Entry 9GUX (electron microscopy, 3.30 A resolution); this record covers chains A and Q of the 31 polymer chains in the assembly.

Chain A:
Molecule: 16S ribosomal RNA
From: Escherichia coli K-12
Sequence (1542 nucleotides; row label = number of the first residue in the row):
     1 AAAUUGAAGA GUUUGAUCAU GGCUCAGAUU GAACGCUGGC GGCAGGCCUA ACACAUGCAA
    61 GUCGAACGGU AACAGGAAGA AGCUUGCUUC UUUGCUGACG AGUGGCGGAC GGGUGAGUAA
   121 UGUCUGGGAA ACUGCCUGAU GGAGGGGGAU AACUACUGGA AACGGUAGCU AAUACCGCAU
   181 AACGUCGCAA GACCAAAGAG GGGUACCUUC GGGCCUCUUG CCAUCGGAUG UGCCCAGAUG
   241 GGAUUAGCUA GUAGGUGGGG UAACGGCUCA CCUAGGCGAC GAUCCCUAGC UGGUCUGAGA
   301 GGAUGACCAG CCACACUGGA ACUGAGACAC GGUCCAGACU CCUACGGGAG GCAGCAGUGG
   361 GGAAUAUUGC ACAAUGGGCG CAAGCCUGAU GCAGCCAUGC CGCGUGUAUG AAGAAGGCCU
   421 UCGGGUUGUA AAGUACUUUC AGCGGGGAGG AAGGGAGUAA AGUUAAUACC UUUGCUCAUU
   481 GACGUUACCC GCAGAAGAAG CACCGGCUAA CUCCGUGCCA GCAGCCXCGG UAAUACGGAG
   541 GGUGCAAGCG UUAAUCGGAA UUACUGGGCG UAAAGCGCAC GCAGGCGGUU UGUUAAGUCA
   601 GAUGUGAAAU CCCCGGGCUC AACCUGGGAA CUGCAUCUGA UACUGGCAAG CUUGAGUCUC
   661 GUAGAGGGGG GUAGAAUUCC AGGUGUAGCG GUGAAAUGCG UAGAGAUCUG GAGGAAUACC
   721 GGUGGCGAAG GCGGCCCCCU GGACGAAGAC UGACGCUCAG GUGCGAAAGC GUGGGGAGCA
   781 AACAGGAUUA GAUACCCUGG UAGUCCACGC CGUAAACGAU GUCGACUUGG AGGUUGUGCC
   841 CUUGAGGCGU GGCUUCCGGA GCUAACGCGU UAAGUCGACC GCCUGGGGAG UACGGCCGCA
   901 AGGUUAAAAC UCAAAUGAAU UGACGGGGGC CCGCACAAGC GGUGGAGCAU GUGGUUUAAU
   961 UCGAUGXAAC GCGAAGAACC UUACCUGGUC UUGACAUCCA CGGAAGUUUU CAGAGAUGAG
  1021 AAUGUGCCUU CGGGAACCGU GAGACAGGUG CUGCAUGGCU GUCGUCAGCU CGUGUUGUGA
  1081 AAUGUUGGGU UAAGUCCCGC AACGAGCGCA ACCCUUAUCC UUUGUUGCCA GCGGUCCGGC
  1141 CGGGAACUCA AAGGAGACUG CCAGUGAUAA ACUGGAGGAA GGUGGGGAUG ACGUCAAGUC
  1201 AUCAUGGCCC UUACGACCAG GGCUACACAC GUGCUACAAU GGCGCAUACA AAGAGAAGCG
  1261 ACCUCGCGAG AGCAAGCGGA CCUCAUAAAG UGCGUCGUAG UCCGGAUUGG AGUCUGCAAC
  1321 UCGACUCCAU GAAGUCGGAA UCGCUAGUAA UCGUGGAUCA GAAUGCCACG GUGAAUACGU
  1381 UCCCGGGCCU UGUACACACC GCCCGUCACA CCAUGGGAGU GGGUUGCAAA AGAAGUAGGU
  1441 AGCUUAACCU UCGGGAGGGC GCUUACCACU UUGUGAUUCA UGACUGGGGU GAAGUCGUAA
  1501 CAAGGUAACC GUAGGGGAAC CUGCGGUUGG AUCACCUCCU UA
Disordered / not traced: 1436-1465
Modified residues: PSU (pseudouridine-5'-monophosphate) at position 516, G7M (N7-methyl-guanosine-5'-monophosphate) at position 527, 2MG (2N-methylguanosine-5'-monophosphate) at position 966, 5MC (5-methylcytidine-5'-monophosphate) at position 967, 2MG (2N-methylguanosine-5'-monophosphate) at position 1207, 2MG (2N-methylguanosine-5'-monophosphate) at position 1516, MA6 (6N-dimethyladenosine-5'-monophoshate) at position 1518, MA6 (6N-dimethyladenosine-5'-monophoshate) at position 1519
Ion coordination: Mg2+ site 1 near G21 (its only coordinating residue here); Mg2+ site 2 near C48 (its only coordinating residue here); Mg2+ site 3 near A53 (its only coordinating residue here); Mg2+ site 4 near A59 (its only coordinating residue here); Mg2+ site 5 near G100 (its only coordinating residue here); Mg2+ site 6 near G104 (its only coordinating residue here); Mg2+ site 7: A109, G331; Mg2+ site 8 near G111 (its only coordinating residue here); Mg2+ site 9: G115, G289; Mg2+ site 10: A116, G117, G289; Mg2+ site 11 near G145 (its only coordinating residue here); Mg2+ site 12 near A171 (its only coordinating residue here); 70 more Mg2+ sites not listed

Chain Q:
Protein: 30S ribosomal protein S16
From: Escherichia coli K-12
UniProt: P0A7T3 (RS16_ECOLI); residues 1-82 here = UniProt positions 1-82
Sequence (82 residues; numbered 1 to 82; the number before each row is that of its first residue):
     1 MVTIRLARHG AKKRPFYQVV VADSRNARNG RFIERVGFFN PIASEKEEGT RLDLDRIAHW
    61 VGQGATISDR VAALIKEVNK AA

Interface between chain A and chain Q:
Contacting residue pairs - 72 pairs, chain A then chain Q:
  C43(A) - Ala11(Q)  phosphate contact
  C43(A) - Lys12(Q)  phosphate contact
  A44(A) - Ala11(Q)  phosphate contact
  A44(A) - Lys12(Q)  hydrogen bond to the phosphate
  C110(A) - Arg25(Q)  hydrogen bond to the sugar
  G111(A) - Arg25(Q)  sugar contact
  G112(A) - Ala27(Q)  phosphate contact
  G134(A) - Arg25(Q)  hydrogen bond to the base
  C135(A) - Met1(Q)  hydrogen bond to the base
  C136(A) - Met1(Q)  base contact
  C136(A) - Gly64(Q)  hydrogen bond to the sugar
  U137(A) - Gly64(Q)  sugar contact
  G227(A) - Gln63(Q)  hydrogen bond to the sugar
  A228(A) - Met1(Q)  base contact
  A228(A) - Trp60(Q)  sugar contact
  A228(A) - Gln63(Q)  sugar contact
  U229(A) - Asp23(Q)  hydrogen bond to the sugar
  U229(A) - Ile33(Q)  sugar contact
  U229(A) - Trp60(Q)  phosphate contact
  G230(A) - Arg25(Q)  hydrogen bond to the sugar
  G230(A) - Arg31(Q)  salt bridge to the phosphate
  A309(A) - Asn29(Q)  sugar contact
  A309(A) - Gly30(Q)  phosphate contact
  A309(A) - Arg31(Q)  phosphate contact
  G310(A) - Gly30(Q)  phosphate contact
  G310(A) - Arg31(Q)  hydrogen bond to the phosphate
  C311(A) - Arg31(Q)  salt bridge to the phosphate
  A374(A) - Tyr17(Q)  hydrogen bond to the sugar
  A374(A) - Arg70(Q)  hydrogen bond to the phosphate
  U375(A) - Leu6(Q)  hydrogen bond to the sugar
  U375(A) - Tyr17(Q)  sugar contact
  U375(A) - Arg28(Q)  hydrogen bond to the base
  U375(A) - Arg70(Q)  salt bridge to the phosphate
  G376(A) - Arg5(Q)  phosphate contact
  G376(A) - Leu6(Q)  phosphate contact
  G376(A) - Arg28(Q)  sugar contact
  G376(A) - Ser68(Q)  hydrogen bond to the phosphate
  G376(A) - Asp69(Q)  phosphate contact
  G377(A) - Thr3(Q)  phosphate contact
  G377(A) - Ser24(Q)  sugar contact
  U390(A) - Arg28(Q)  hydrogen bond to the sugar
  G391(A) - Arg8(Q)  phosphate contact
  C392(A) - Arg8(Q)  salt bridge to the phosphate
  C392(A) - Lys12(Q)  phosphate contact
  C392(A) - Lys13(Q)  hydrogen bond to the phosphate
  A393(A) - Lys12(Q)  salt bridge to the phosphate
  G449(A) - Ile42(Q)  sugar contact
  G450(A) - Lys13(Q)  base contact
  G450(A) - Pro15(Q)  sugar contact
  G450(A) - Pro41(Q)  sugar contact
  A451(A) - Arg70(Q)  salt bridge to the phosphate
  A452(A) - Arg70(Q)  sugar contact
  A452(A) - Ala73(Q)  sugar contact
  G453(A) - Lys76(Q)  salt bridge to the phosphate
  G474(A) - Lys80(Q)  salt bridge to the phosphate
  C483(A) - Lys13(Q)  hydrogen bond to the base
  A608(A) - Phe32(Q)  sugar contact
  G616(A) - Glu47(Q)  hydrogen bond to the sugar
  G617(A) - Arg14(Q)  hydrogen bond to the sugar
  G617(A) - Ser44(Q)  hydrogen bond to the phosphate
  G617(A) - Glu47(Q)  sugar contact
  C618(A) - Arg14(Q)  hydrogen bond to the sugar
  C623(A) - Ala11(Q)  sugar contact
  C624(A) - Gly10(Q)  phosphate contact
  U625(A) - His9(Q)  phosphate contact
  U625(A) - Gly10(Q)  phosphate contact
  U625(A) - Phe16(Q)  phosphate contact
  G626(A) - Gln18(Q)  hydrogen bond to the phosphate
  G626(A) - Arg35(Q)  salt bridge to the phosphate
  G626(A) - Arg51(Q)  hydrogen bond to the phosphate
  G627(A) - Arg35(Q)  salt bridge to the phosphate
  G627(A) - Arg51(Q)  salt bridge to the phosphate
Also at the interface, not in a pair above, chain A (43 interface residues in all): U231, G378, G484
Also at the interface, not in a pair above, chain Q (43 interface residues in all): Val2, Phe38, Thr66

Summary:
Chain A and chain Q each contribute 43 residues to their interface, with 23 hydrogen bonds and 11 salt
bridges. Among the polar pairs are G134(A)-Arg25(Q), C135(A)-Met1(Q) and U375(A)-Arg28(Q). The Mg2+ site 7 is
built by A109(A) and G331(A).
Chain A is 16S ribosomal RNA and chain Q is 30S ribosomal protein S16, both from Escherichia coli K-12; the
structure, 30S-TEC (TEC in expressome position) Inactive state 1, was determined by electron microscopy,
deposited together with 9GUP, 9GUQ, 9GUR, 9GUS, 9GUT, 9GUU, 9GUV and 9GUW.
